Entry 7V05 (electron microscopy, 3.40 A resolution); this record covers chains X and K of the 29 polymer chains in the assembly.

[Chain X]
Protein: Circumsporozoite protein
Source organism: Plasmodium falciparum
Reference sequence: Q7K740 (CSP_PLAF7); residues -104 to 260 here correspond to UniProt positions 20-384 (UniProt number = residue number + 124)
Sequence (372 residues; numbered -104 to 267; the number before each row is that of its first residue; numbers below 1 keep their minus sign (Phe-104 is residue -104)):
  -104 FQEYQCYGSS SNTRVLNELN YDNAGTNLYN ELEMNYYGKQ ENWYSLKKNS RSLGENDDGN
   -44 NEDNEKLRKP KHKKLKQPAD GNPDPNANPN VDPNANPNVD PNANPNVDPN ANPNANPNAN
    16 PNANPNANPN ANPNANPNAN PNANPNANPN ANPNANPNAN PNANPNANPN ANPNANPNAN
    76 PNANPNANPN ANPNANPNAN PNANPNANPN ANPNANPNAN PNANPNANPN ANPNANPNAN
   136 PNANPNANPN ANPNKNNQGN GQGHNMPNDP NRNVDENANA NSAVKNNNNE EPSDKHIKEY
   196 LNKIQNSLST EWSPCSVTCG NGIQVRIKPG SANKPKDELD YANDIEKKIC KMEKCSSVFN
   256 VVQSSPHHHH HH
Unresolved in the structure: -104 to 3, 115-267
Sequence notes: conflict Ala74 (Val198 in Q7K740), Asn75 (Asp199 in Q7K740), Gln258 (Asn382 in Q7K740); expression tag (261-267)

[Chain K]
Protein: 850 Fab Heavy Chain
Source organism: Mus musculus
Notes: antibody fragment or engineered binder
Sequence (226 residues; row label = number of the first residue in the row; a row labelled like 82A-82C holds insertion residues (82A, then the next letters in order)):
     1 QVQLVESGGG VVQPGRSLRL SCAASGFTFS NFGMHWIRQS PGKGLEWVAI IW
   52A Y
    53 DGSNTYYADS VKGRFTISRD NSKNTLYLQM
82A-82C NSL
    83 RAEDTAVYYC AKVWFGES
100A-100F EDNYSV
   101 DVWGQGTTVT VSSASTKGPS VFPLAPSSKS TSGGTAALGC LVKDYFPEPV TVSWNSGALT
   161 SGVHTFPAVL QSSGLYSLSS VVTVPSSSLG TQTYICNVNH KPSNTKVDKK VEPKSC
Unresolved in the structure: 215-216
Disulfides: Cys22-Cys92, Cys140-Cys196

[Interface between chain X and chain K]
Contacting residue pairs (25; chain X residue first):
  Ala18(X) - Tyr58(K)
  Asn19(X) - Asn100C(K)
  Pro20(X) - Trp52(K)
  Pro20(X) - Tyr58(K)
  Asn21(X) - Asp100B(K)
  Asn21(X) - Asn100C(K)
  Asn21(X) - Tyr100D(K)  hydrogen bond (backbone-backbone)
  Ala22(X) - Tyr100D(K)
  Asn23(X) - Trp52(K)
  Asn23(X) - Tyr100D(K)  hydrogen bond
  Pro24(X) - Gly33(K)
  Pro24(X) - Trp52(K)
  Pro24(X) - Tyr52A(K)  hydrogen bond (backbone-backbone)
  Pro24(X) - Val95(K)  hydrophobic
  Pro24(X) - Tyr100D(K)
  Asn25(X) - Asn31(K)
  Asn25(X) - Phe32(K)
  Asn25(X) - Gly33(K)
  Asn25(X) - Tyr52A(K)
  Asn25(X) - Val95(K)
  Asn25(X) - Trp96(K)  hydrogen bond (side chain-backbone)
  Asn25(X) - Tyr100D(K)
  Ala26(X) - Asn31(K)  hydrogen bond (backbone-backbone)
  Ala26(X) - Tyr52A(K)  hydrophobic
  Pro28(X) - Phe97(K)  hydrophobic
Interface residues without a listed pair, chain K (13 interface residues in all): Ser100

[Summary]
10 residues of chain X face 13 of chain K across their interface, with 5 hydrogen bonds. Among the polar pairs
are Asn23(X)-Tyr100D(K), Asn25(X)-Trp96(K) and Asn21(X)-Tyr100D(K).
Here chain X is Circumsporozoite protein (Plasmodium falciparum) and chain K is 850 Fab Heavy Chain (Mus
musculus). Entry 7V05 (Complex of Plasmodium falciparum circumsporozoite protein with 850 Fab) was determined
by electron microscopy, deposited together with 7UYL and 7UYM.
